6I8B - chain B; structure by X-ray diffraction, 1.76 A resolution.

[Chain B]
Molecule: Spindlin-1
Source organism: Homo sapiens
UniProtKB: Q9Y657 (SPIN1_HUMAN); numbering as in UniProt (aligned over 49-262)
Chain sequence (222 residues; row label = number of the first residue in the row):
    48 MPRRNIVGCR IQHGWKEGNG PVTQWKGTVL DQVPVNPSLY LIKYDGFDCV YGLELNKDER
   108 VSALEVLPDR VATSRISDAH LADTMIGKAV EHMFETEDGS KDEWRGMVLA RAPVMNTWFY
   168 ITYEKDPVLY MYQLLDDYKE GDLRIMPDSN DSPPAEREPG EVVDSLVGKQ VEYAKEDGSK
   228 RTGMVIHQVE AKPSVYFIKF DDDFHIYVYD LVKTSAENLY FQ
Not modelled in the structure: 48-49, 121-126, 144, 196-211, 222-224
Construct notes: initiating methionine (48); expression tag (263-269)
Small-molecule neighbours:
  - glycine (GLY): M154, T169, Y170, E171, V242, V255, D257
  - VinSpinIn (H7T; 2-[4-[2-[[2-[3-[2-azanyl-5-(cyclopropylmethoxy)-3,3-dimethyl-indol-6-yl]oxypropyl]-1,3-dihydroisoindol-5-yl]oxy]ethyl]-1,2,3-triazol-1-yl]-1-[4-(2-pyrrolidin-1-ylethyl)piperidin-1-yl]ethanone): H60, W62, W72, Y91, F94, D95, Y98, L100, H139, M140, F141, E142, W151, Y170, Y177, Y179, D184, F251
Swiss-Prot annotation at these positions:
  - region (Histone H3K4me3 and H3R8me2a binding): G93 to Y98, E142, D250 to H252
  - site (Histone H3K4me3 and H3R8me2a binding): D173, Q180, D184
  - modified residue (Phosphoserine): S109, S124, S199
  - mutagenesis: W62 (W62A: Decreased binding to histone H3 trimethylated at both 'Lys-4' and 'Lys-9' (H3K4me3K9me3)), W72 (W72A/R: Impaired binding to histone H3K4me3 and H3R8me2a and impaired ability to activate the Wnt signaling pathway ...), Y91 (Y91A: Decreased binding to histone H3 trimethylated at both 'Lys-4' and 'Lys-9' (H3K4me3K9me3)), Y98 (Y98A: Decreased binding to histone H3 trimethylated at both 'Lys-4' and 'Lys-9' (H3K4me3K9me3) ...), S109 (S109A: Impaired phosphorylation), S124 (S124A: Impaired phosphorylation), F141 (F141A: Impaired binding to histone H3K4me3 and H3R8me2a and impaired ability to activate the Wnt signaling pathway. Impaired ability to activate expression of pre-rRNA ...), E142 (E142A: Impaired binding to histone H3K4me3 and H3R8me2a), Y170 (Y170A: Impaired binding to histone H3K4me3 and H3R8me2a and impaired ability to activate the Wnt signaling pathway. Impaired ability to activate expression of pre-rRNA), Y177 (Y177A: Impaired binding to histone H3K4me3 and H3R8me2a), D184 (D184A/R: Impaired binding to histone H3K4me3 and H3R8me2a), D189 (D189A/R: Impaired binding to histone H3K4me3), 1 further mutagenesis entry in UniProt

[In short]
Chain B binds VinSpinIn and glycine. From UniProt: 13 mutagenesis sites.
Chain B is Spindlin-1 (Homo sapiens); the structure, Crystal structure of Spindlin1 in complex with the
inhibitor VinSpinIn, was determined by X-ray diffraction, deposited together with 6I8Y and 6I8L.
